3L1U - chain A; structure by X-ray diffraction, 1.95 A resolution.

== Chain A ==
Protein: D, D-heptose 1,7-bisphosphate phosphatase
Organism: Escherichia coli
Notes: EC 3.1.3.-
UniProtKB: P63228 (GMHB_ECOLI); residues 21-211 here correspond to UniProt positions 1-191 (UniProt number = residue number - 20)
Amino-acid sequence (211 residues; each row starts with the number of its first residue):
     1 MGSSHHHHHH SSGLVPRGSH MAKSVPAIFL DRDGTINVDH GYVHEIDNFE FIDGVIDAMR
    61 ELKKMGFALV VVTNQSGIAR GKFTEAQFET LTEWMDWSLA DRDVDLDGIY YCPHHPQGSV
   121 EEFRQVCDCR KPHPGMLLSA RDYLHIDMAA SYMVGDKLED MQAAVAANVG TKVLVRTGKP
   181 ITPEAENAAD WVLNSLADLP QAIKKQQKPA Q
Unresolved in the structure: 1-23, 206-211
Sequence notes: expression tag (1-20)
Bound ions: Ca2+: Asp-31, Asp-33, Asp-156; Zn2+: Cys-112, His-114, Cys-127, Cys-129
UniProt features mapped onto this chain:
  - active site: Asp-31 (Nucleophile), Asp-33 (Proton donor)
  - binding site (substrate): Asp-31 to Asp-33, Asp-39 to Tyr-42, Thr-73 to Ser-76, Arg-130, Lys-131, Lys-157
  - binding site (Mg(2+)): Asp-31, Asp-33, Asp-156, Lys-157
  - binding site (Zn(2+)): Cys-112, His-114, Cys-127, Cys-129
  - site: Thr-73 (Stabilizes the phosphoryl group), Arg-130 (Contributes to substrate recognition), Lys-131 (Stabilizes the phosphoryl group)

== In short ==
The Ca2+ site is built by Asp-31, Asp-33 and Asp-156. Cys-112, His-114, Cys-127 and Cys-129 form the Zn2+
site. Curated annotation (UniProt) lists active-site residues Asp-31 and Asp-33, 14 substrate-binding
residues, 4 Mg2+-binding residues and 4 Zn2+-binding residues.
Chain A is D, D-heptose 1,7-bisphosphate phosphatase (Escherichia coli); the structure, Crystal structure of
Calcium-bound GmhB from E. coli, was determined by X-ray diffraction, deposited together with 3L1V and 2GMW.
